8UXY - chains Z and Y of the 5 polymer chains in the assembly; structure by electron microscopy, 3.30 A resolution.

== Chain Z ==
Name: Guanine nucleotide-binding protein G(I)/G(S)/G(O) subunit gamma-2
From: Homo sapiens
Reference sequence: P59768 (GBG2_HUMAN); numbering as in UniProt (aligned over 1-71)
Amino-acid sequence (71 residues; numbered 1 to 71; the number before each row is that of its first residue):
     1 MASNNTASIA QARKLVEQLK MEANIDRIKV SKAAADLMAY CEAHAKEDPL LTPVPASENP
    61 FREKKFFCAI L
Not modelled in the structure: 1-6, 63-71
UniProt features mapped onto this chain:
  - modified residue: Ala2 (N-acetylalanine), Cys68 (Cysteine methyl ester)
  - lipidation: Cys68 (S-geranylgeranyl cysteine)

== Chain Y ==
Name: Guanine nucleotide-binding protein G(I)/G(S)/G(T) subunit beta-1
From: Homo sapiens
Reference sequence: P62873 (GBB1_HUMAN); residue numbers follow UniProt; this construct covers 2-340
Amino-acid sequence (370 residues; each row starts with the number of its first residue; numbers below 1 keep their minus sign (Met-29 is residue -29)):
   -29 MHHHHHHLEV LFQGPEDQVD PRLIDGKGSS GSELDQLRQE AEQLKNQIRD ARKACADATL
    31 SQITNNIDPV GRIQMRTRRT LRGHLAKIYA MHWGTDSRLL VSASQDGKLI IWDSYTTNKV
    91 HAIPLRSSWV MTCAYAPSGN YVACGGLDNI CSIYNLKTRE GNVRVSRELA GHTGYLSCCR
   151 FLDDNQIVTS SGDTTCALWD IETGQQTTTF TGHTGDVMSL SLAPDTRLFV SGACDASAKL
   211 WDVREGMCRQ TFTGHESDIN AICFFPNGNA FATGSDDATC RLFDLRADQE LMTYSHDNII
   271 CGITSVSFSK SGRLLLAGYD DFNCNVWDAL KADRAGVLAG HDNRVSCLGV TDDGMAVATG
   331 SWDSFLKIWN
Not modelled in the structure: -29 to 2
Sequence notes: initiating methionine (-29); expression tag (-28 to 1)
UniProt features mapped onto this chain:
  - modified residue: Ser2 (N-acetylserine), His266 (Phosphohistidine)
  - natural variant: Leu30 (L30F: In MRD42; uncertain significance), Arg52 (R52G: In MRD42), Gly64 (G64V: In MRD42), Asp76 (D76E: In MRD42; D76G: In MRD42), Gly77 (G77S: In MRD42), Lys78 (K78R: In MRD42), Ile80 (I80N: In MRD42; I80T: In MRD42), His91 (H91R: In MRD42; uncertain significance), Ala92 (A92T: In MRD42), Pro94 (P94S: In MRD42), Leu95 (L95P: In MRD42), Arg96 (R96L: In MRD42), 5 further natural variant entries in UniProt

== How chain Z and chain Y interact ==
Contacting residue pairs - 46 pairs, chain Z then chain Y:
  Val16(Z) - Leu14(Y)  hydrophobic
  Gln18(Z) - Cys218(Y)
  Gln18(Z) - Thr221(Y)  hydrogen bond
  Leu19(Z) - Ile18(Y)  hydrophobic
  Glu22(Z) - Arg219(Y)
  Glu22(Z) - Gln220(Y)
  Glu22(Z) - Asp258(Y)
  Ile25(Z) - Gln220(Y)
  Arg27(Z) - Ala21(Y)
  Arg27(Z) - Arg22(Y)
  Arg27(Z) - Arg256(Y)
  Arg27(Z) - Asp258(Y)  salt bridge
  Ile28(Z) - Arg256(Y)
  Lys29(Z) - Asp27(Y)  salt bridge
  Val30(Z) - Cys25(Y)
  Val30(Z) - Asp27(Y)
  Val30(Z) - Ala28(Y)
  Val30(Z) - Leu261(Y)  hydrophobic
  Ser31(Z) - Ala28(Y)
  Ser31(Z) - Ile33(Y)
  Ala33(Z) - Asp254(Y)
  Ala34(Z) - Leu30(Y)  hydrophobic
  Ala34(Z) - Ile33(Y)  hydrophobic
  Asp36(Z) - Arg256(Y)  salt bridge
  Leu37(Z) - Phe235(Y)  hydrophobic
  Leu37(Z) - Leu252(Y)  hydrophobic
  Tyr40(Z) - Phe235(Y)  hydrophobic
  Tyr40(Z) - Pro236(Y)
  Cys41(Z) - Phe235(Y)  hydrophobic
  Cys41(Z) - Ser281(Y)
  His44(Z) - Ser281(Y)
  Glu47(Z) - Lys280(Y)  salt bridge
  Asp48(Z) - Ser279(Y)  hydrogen bond
  Asp48(Z) - Lys280(Y)  hydrogen bond (side chain-backbone)
  Asp48(Z) - Ser281(Y)  hydrogen bond (side chain-backbone)
  Pro49(Z) - Gly324(Y)
  Leu50(Z) - Ser279(Y)
  Leu50(Z) - Gly324(Y)
  Leu51(Z) - Val40(Y)  hydrophobic
  Leu51(Z) - Leu284(Y)  hydrophobic
  Asn59(Z) - Met325(Y)
  Pro60(Z) - Tyr85(Y)
  Phe61(Z) - Arg48(Y)  hydrogen bond (backbone-side chain)
  Phe61(Z) - Arg49(Y)
  Phe61(Z) - Ala326(Y)  hydrophobic
  Phe61(Z) - Asn340(Y)
Interface residues without a listed pair, chain Z (33 interface residues in all): Ser8, Ile9, Lys14, Leu15, Ala23, Glu42, Ala45, Arg62
Interface residues without a listed pair, chain Y (47 interface residues in all): Leu4, Leu7, Lys15, Ile37, Ile43, Met45, Ser84, Thr181, Asn237, Ala257, Arg283, Leu300, Asp323, Val327, Ile338

== Overview ==
Chain Z and chain Y form an interface of 33 and 47 residues respectively; the contacts include 5 hydrogen
bonds and 4 salt bridges. Polar pairs include Arg27(Z)-Asp258(Y), Lys29(Z)-Asp27(Y) and Asp36(Z)-Arg256(Y).
Here chain Z is Guanine nucleotide-binding protein G(I)/G(S)/G(O) subunit gamma-2 and chain Y is Guanine
nucleotide-binding protein G(I)/G(S)/G(T) subunit beta-1, both from Homo sapiens. Entry 8UXY (Consensus
olfactory receptor consOR1 bound to L-menthol and in complex with mini-Gs trimeric protein) was determined by
electron microscopy together with 8UXV and 8UY0 from the same study.
